5LHA - chains C and D of the 4 polymer chains in the assembly; structure by X-ray diffraction, 1.89 A resolution.

Chain C (and D):
Name: Omega transaminase
Organism: Pseudomonas sp
Notes: EC 2.6.1.18; chain D of this document is another copy of the same molecule, construct and numbering; everything in this record applies to it too
Sequence (458 residues; row label = number of the first residue in the row; numbers below 1 keep their minus sign (Met-8 is residue -8)):
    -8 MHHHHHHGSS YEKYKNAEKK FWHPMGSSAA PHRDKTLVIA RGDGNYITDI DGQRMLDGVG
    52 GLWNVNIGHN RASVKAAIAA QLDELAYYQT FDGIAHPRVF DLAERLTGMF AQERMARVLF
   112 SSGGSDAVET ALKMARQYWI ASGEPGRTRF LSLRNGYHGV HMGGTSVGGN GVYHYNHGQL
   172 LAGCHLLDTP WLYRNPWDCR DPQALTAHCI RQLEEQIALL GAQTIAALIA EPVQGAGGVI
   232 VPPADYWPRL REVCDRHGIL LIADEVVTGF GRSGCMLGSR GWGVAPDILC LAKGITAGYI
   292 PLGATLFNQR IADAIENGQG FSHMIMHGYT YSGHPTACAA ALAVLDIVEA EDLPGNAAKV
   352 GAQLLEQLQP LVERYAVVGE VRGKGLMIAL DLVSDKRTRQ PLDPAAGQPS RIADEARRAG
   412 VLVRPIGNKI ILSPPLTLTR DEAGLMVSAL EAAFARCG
Disordered / not traced: -8 to 2 (chain D: -8 to 3)
Residues lining bound ligands: 4'-deoxy-4'-aminopyridoxal-5'-phosphate (PMP): Gly114, Gly115, Ser116, Val119, Tyr148, His149, Gly150, Glu222, Asp255, Val257, Val258, Lys284

How chain C and chain D interact:
Residue-residue contacts - 31 pairs, chain C then chain D:
  Arg140(C) - Gln170(D)  hydrogen bond
  Arg145(C) - Glu206(D)
  Arg145(C) - Gln207(D)  hydrogen bond
  Arg145(C) - Leu210(D)
  Gly160(C) - Leu210(D)
  Gly162(C) - Leu210(D)
  Tyr166(C) - Ala209(D)  hydrogen bond (side chain-backbone)
  Tyr166(C) - Leu210(D)
  Tyr166(C) - Leu211(D)
  Tyr166(C) - Gly212(D)
  Gln170(C) - Arg140(D)
  Gln170(C) - Ala173(D)
  Gln170(C) - Gly174(D)
  Ala173(C) - Gln170(D)
  Ala173(C) - Ala173(D)  hydrophobic
  Leu177(C) - Leu210(D)  hydrophobic
  Asn186(C) - Arg202(D)  hydrogen bond (backbone-side chain)
  Pro187(C) - Trp188(D)  hydrogen bond (backbone-side chain)
  Pro187(C) - Arg202(D)
  Trp188(C) - Pro187(D)  hydrogen bond (side chain-backbone)
  Trp188(C) - Trp188(D)
  Asp189(C) - Arg202(D)  salt bridge
  Arg202(C) - Asn186(D)  hydrogen bond (side chain-backbone)
  Arg202(C) - Pro187(D)
  Arg202(C) - Asp189(D)  salt bridge
  Ala209(C) - Tyr166(D)  hydrogen bond (backbone-side chain)
  Leu210(C) - Gly162(D)
  Leu210(C) - Tyr166(D)
  Leu210(C) - Leu177(D)  hydrophobic
  Leu211(C) - Tyr166(D)
  Gly212(C) - Tyr166(D)
Also at the interface, not in a pair above, chain C (21 interface residues in all): Gly169, Gly174, His199, Gln214
Also at the interface, not in a pair above, chain D (22 interface residues in all): Arg145, Gly160, His199, Gln214

Summary:
21 residues of chain C face 22 of chain D across their interface; the contacts include 8 hydrogen bonds and 2
salt bridges. Polar contacts include Asp189(C)-Arg202(D), Arg140(C)-Gln170(D) and Arg145(C)-Gln207(D). Ligands
of chain C: 4'-deoxy-4'-aminopyridoxal-5'-phosphate.
Chain C and chain D are both Omega transaminase (Pseudomonas sp); the structure, Amine transaminase crystal
structure from an uncultivated Pseudomonas species in the PMP-bound form, was determined by X-ray diffraction
(same publication as 5LH9).
